PDB entry 6EFY | X-ray diffraction, 2.90 A resolution | chain A

Chain A:
Name: Dpr-interacting protein alpha, isoform A
Organism: Drosophila melanogaster
Reference sequence: Q9W4R3 (Q9W4R3_DROME); numbering as in UniProt (aligned over 40-341)
Chain sequence (308 residues; row label = number of the first residue in the row):
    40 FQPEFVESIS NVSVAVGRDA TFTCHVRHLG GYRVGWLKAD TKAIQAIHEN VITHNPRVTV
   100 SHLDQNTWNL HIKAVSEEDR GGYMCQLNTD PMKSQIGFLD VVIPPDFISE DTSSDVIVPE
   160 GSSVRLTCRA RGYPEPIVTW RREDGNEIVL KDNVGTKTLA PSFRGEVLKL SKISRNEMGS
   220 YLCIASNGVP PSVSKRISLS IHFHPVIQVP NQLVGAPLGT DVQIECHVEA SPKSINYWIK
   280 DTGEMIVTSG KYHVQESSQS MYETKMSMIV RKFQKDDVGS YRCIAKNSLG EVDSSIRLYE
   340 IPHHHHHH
Not modelled in the structure: 343-347
Sequence notes: expression tag (342-347)
Disulfide bonds: Cys-63/Cys-124, Cys-167/Cys-222, Cys-265/Cys-322
Covalently attached groups: glycan linked to Asn-50
From the paper describing this entry:
  - self-association interface (contacts with another copy of this molecule); pairs are residue here / residue on that copy: His-93/Asn-127 (backbone contact), Leu-76, Ile-83, Ile-86, Ile-91
  - mutagenesis - I83D: abolished binding to homodimer
  - mutagenesis - A78K/N94D: increased binding to Dpr6
  - mutagenesis - A78K/N94D: increased binding to Dpr10

In short:
Covalently linked N-acetylglucosamine: at Asn-50. The paper reports that I83D abolishes binding to homodimer;
a self-association interface involving Leu-76, Ile-83 and Ile-86 among others.
Chain A is Dpr-interacting protein alpha, isoform A (Drosophila melanogaster); the structure, Crystal
Structure of DIP-Alpha Ig1-3, was determined by X-ray diffraction, deposited together with 6EFZ, 6EG0 and
6EG1.
